PDB entry 8EP9 | electron microscopy, 3.12 A resolution | chains T and l of the 60 polymer chains in the assembly

Chain T (and l):
Molecule: Human Parvovirus 4
Source organism: Human parvovirus 4
Notes: chain l of this document is another copy of the same molecule, construct and numbering; everything in this record applies to it too
UniProt: A7J3Q7 (A7J3Q7_9VIRU); residues 1-552 here correspond to UniProt positions 363-914 (UniProt number = residue number + 362)
Chain sequence (552 residues; numbered 1 to 552; the number before each row is that of its first residue):
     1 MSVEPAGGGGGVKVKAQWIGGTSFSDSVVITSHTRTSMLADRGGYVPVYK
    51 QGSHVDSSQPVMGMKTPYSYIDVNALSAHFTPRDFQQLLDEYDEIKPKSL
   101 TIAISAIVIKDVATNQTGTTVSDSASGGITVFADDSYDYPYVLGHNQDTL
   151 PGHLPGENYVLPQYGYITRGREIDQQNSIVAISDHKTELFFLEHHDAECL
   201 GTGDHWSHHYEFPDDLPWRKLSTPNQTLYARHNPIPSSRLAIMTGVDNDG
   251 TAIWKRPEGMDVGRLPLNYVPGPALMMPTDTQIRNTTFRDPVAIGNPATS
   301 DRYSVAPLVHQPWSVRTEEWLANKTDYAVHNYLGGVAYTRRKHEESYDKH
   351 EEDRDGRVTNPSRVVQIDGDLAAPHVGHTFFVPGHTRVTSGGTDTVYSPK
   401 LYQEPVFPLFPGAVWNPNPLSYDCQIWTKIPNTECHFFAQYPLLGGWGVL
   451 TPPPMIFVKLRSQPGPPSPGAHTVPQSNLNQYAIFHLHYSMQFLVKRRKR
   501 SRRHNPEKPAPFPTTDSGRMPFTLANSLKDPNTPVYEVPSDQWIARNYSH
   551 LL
Not modelled in the structure: 1-14

Interface between chain T and chain l:
Pairs across the interface - 244 pairs, chain T then chain l:
  V48(T) with M260(l), hydrophobic
  K50(T) with M260(l)
  S57(T) with R264(l), hydrogen bond
  Q59(T) with Y229(l), hydrogen bond; V262(l)
  V61(T) with M260(l), hydrophobic; V262(l), hydrophobic
  M64(T) with P234(l)
  K65(T) with I235(l)
  Y70(T) with N233(l), hydrogen bond
  N74(T) with R239(l)
  A75(T) with R239(l)
  D138(T) with R502(l), salt bridge; L551(l)
  Y139(T) with R502(l); L551(l)
  P140(T) with Q226(l); L551(l)
  V142(T) with H232(l); N233(l)
  G144(T) with N268(l), hydrogen bond (backbone-side chain)
  H145(T) with R231(l), hydrogen bond (side chain-backbone); H232(l)
  N146(T) with S238(l), hydrogen bond (backbone-side chain); R239(l), hydrogen bond (backbone-backbone); L240(l)
  Q147(T) with H232(l); N233(l), hydrogen bond (side chain-backbone); S237(l); S238(l); R239(l); G259(l)
  D148(T) with S237(l), hydrogen bond (backbone-backbone); S238(l); R239(l)
  T149(T) with P236(l)
  L150(T) with R239(l)
  Q163(T) with N233(l), hydrogen bond (backbone-side chain); I235(l)
  Y164(T) with N233(l); I235(l)
  G165(T) with H232(l); N233(l), hydrogen bond (backbone-side chain); P234(l)
  Y166(T) with P234(l)
  I167(T) with Q226(l); A230(l), hydrophobic; H232(l); P234(l), hydrophobic
  R169(T) with P224(l), hydrogen bond (side chain-backbone); N225(l), hydrogen bond (side chain-backbone); Q226(l); T227(l); D368(l); G369(l), hydrogen bond (side chain-backbone); D370(l), hydrogen bond (side chain-backbone)
  R171(T) with N323(l), hydrogen bond
  E172(T) with E318(l)
  I173(T) with E318(l); W320(l), hydrophobic; N323(l)
  D174(T) with W320(l)
  Q175(T) with W320(l)
  D184(T) with K508(l)
  H185(T) with K508(l)
  K186(T) with T223(l); N225(l); G369(l)
  T187(T) with R503(l), hydrogen bond (backbone-side chain); N505(l)
  E188(T) with N225(l), hydrogen bond; S501(l); R503(l), salt bridge; N505(l); S549(l), hydrogen bond; L551(l)
  L189(T) with R503(l); H504(l), hydrogen bond (backbone-backbone); N505(l), hydrogen bond (backbone-side chain)
  F190(T) with R502(l); R503(l); L551(l), hydrophobic
  F191(T) with H504(l)
  H194(T) with R502(l)
  H195(T) with R502(l), hydrogen bond
  P273(T) with P411(l)
  M276(T) with K400(l)
  P278(T) with T386(l)
  T281(T) with R387(l); V388(l)
  Q282(T) with V246(l); T386(l); R387(l)
  I283(T) with D249(l)
  R284(T) with V246(l); R387(l)
  N285(T) with V246(l); D247(l); N248(l), hydrogen bond (side chain-backbone); D249(l)
  T286(T) with V246(l); P383(l)
  T287(T) with T244(l), hydrogen bond (side chain-backbone); G245(l), hydrogen bond (side chain-backbone)
  F288(T) with T244(l), hydrogen bond (backbone-backbone); P383(l), hydrophobic
  R289(T) with R264(l)
  D290(T) with G263(l); F381(l)
  P291(T) with I242(l), hydrophobic; M243(l); T379(l); F381(l)
  V292(T) with F381(l)
  A293(T) with G377(l); H378(l); T379(l); F380(l); F381(l)
  I294(T) with H375(l); G377(l); H378(l), hydrogen bond (backbone-backbone); F407(l), hydrophobic
  G295(T) with V376(l), hydrogen bond (backbone-backbone); G377(l), hydrogen bond (backbone-backbone)
  N296(T) with H375(l); V376(l)
  P297(T) with F380(l)
  A298(T) with F380(l)
  T299(T) with F380(l)
  R302(T) with F380(l); F381(l)
  Y303(T) with Y229(l), hydrophobic; G263(l); P271(l); A372(l)
  S304(T) with G263(l), hydrogen bond (backbone-backbone); R264(l); L265(l); L267(l)
  V305(T) with L267(l), hydrophobic; V270(l), hydrophobic
  A306(T) with P266(l), hydrophobic
  P307(T) with L267(l)
  L308(T) with H378(l); F407(l), hydrophobic; F410(l), hydrophobic
  V309(T) with F410(l), hydrophobic
  H310(T) with P411(l)
  N331(T) with M243(l); W254(l)
  L333(T) with M243(l), hydrophobic
  G335(T) with I242(l); M243(l)
  V336(T) with L240(l), hydrophobic; A241(l)
  A337(T) with L240(l); A241(l), hydrogen bond (backbone-backbone); W254(l), hydrophobic
  Y338(T) with R239(l); L240(l), hydrophobic
  T339(T) with R239(l), hydrogen bond (backbone-backbone); L240(l); A241(l); R256(l)
  D355(T) with K255(l), salt bridge
  G356(T) with W254(l); K255(l); R256(l), hydrogen bond (backbone-backbone)
  R357(T) with I253(l); W254(l)
  V358(T) with W254(l), hydrogen bond (backbone-backbone); R256(l)
  P361(T) with W254(l)
  R363(T) with W254(l)
  V376(T) with K400(l)
  F381(T) with D394(l)
  V382(T) with D394(l)
  H385(T) with Y397(l)
  S390(T) with Y397(l), hydrogen bond (backbone-side chain)
  S398(T) with Y397(l)
  P399(T) with Y397(l)
  L401(T) with Y397(l), hydrophobic; S398(l); P399(l), hydrophobic; L401(l), hydrophobic
  Q403(T) with T389(l); T393(l)
  E404(T) with E404(l)
  P405(T) with E404(l)
  V406(T) with H378(l); P408(l), hydrophobic; F410(l), hydrophobic
  W415(T) with P411(l), hydrophobic
  D423(T) with R239(l), hydrogen bond (backbone-side chain)
  C424(T) with R239(l)
  Q425(T) with R239(l); N268(l), hydrogen bond
  T428(T) with N268(l); Y269(l)
  K429(T) with Y269(l)
  I430(T) with Y269(l)
  P431(T) with R231(l); Y269(l); V414(l); L552(l)
  N432(T) with K220(l), hydrogen bond; H550(l); L551(l); L552(l), hydrogen bond (backbone-backbone)
  T433(T) with K220(l); L371(l); V414(l); N416(l)
  E434(T) with P217(l); W218(l); K220(l); N416(l), hydrogen bond (backbone-side chain); P417(l); Y441(l), hydrogen bond
  C435(T) with W415(l), hydrogen bond; P417(l); F438(l), hydrophobic; Y441(l), hydrophobic
  H436(T) with A413(l); F438(l)
  F437(T) with L409(l), hydrophobic; F410(l); P411(l); G412(l); A413(l), hydrogen bond (backbone-backbone); W415(l), hydrophobic; F437(l), hydrophobic; F438(l), hydrophobic
  F438(T) with P411(l)
  A439(T) with Y269(l), hydrogen bond (backbone-side chain)
  P442(T) with N268(l); Y269(l)
  L443(T) with N268(l), hydrogen bond (backbone-backbone); V270(l), hydrophobic
  L444(T) with L240(l), hydrophobic; P266(l); N268(l)
  G448(T) with Y269(l)
Interface residues without a listed pair, chain T (127 interface residues in all): I182, L275, D280, G334, F380, G391, L409, Y441, G445
Interface residues without a listed pair, chain l (103 interface residues in all): R219, L228, G250, A252, D261, P374

In short:
127 residues of chain T and 103 residues of chain l are in contact, with 45 hydrogen bonds and 3 salt bridges.
Among the polar pairs are D138(T)-R502(l), E188(T)-R503(l) and D355(T)-K255(l).
Chain T and chain l are both Human Parvovirus 4 (Human parvovirus 4); the structure, The capsid structure of
Human Parvovirus 4, was determined by electron microscopy (same publication as 8EP2).
